Entry 1TW6 (X-ray diffraction, 1.71 A resolution); this record covers chains A and C.

Chain A:
Name: Baculoviral IAP repeat-containing protein 7
Source organism: Homo sapiens
Notes: fragment: ML-IAP residues 63-172; engineered mutation(s): S150G, R160G, D161E, F162Y, V163I, H164N, S165N, V166I, Q167H, E168L, Q172L
UniProtKB: Q96CA5 (BIRC7_HUMAN); aligned to UniProt positions 63-171 over residues 63-171
Sequence (133 residues; each row starts with the number of its first residue):
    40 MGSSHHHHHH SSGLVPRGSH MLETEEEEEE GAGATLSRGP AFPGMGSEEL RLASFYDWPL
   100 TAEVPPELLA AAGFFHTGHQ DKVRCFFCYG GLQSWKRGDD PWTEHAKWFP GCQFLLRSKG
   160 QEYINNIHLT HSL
Unresolved in the structure: 40-77, 168-172
Differences from the reference sequence: initiating methionine (40); expression tag (41-62)
Bound ions: Zn2+: Cys-124, Cys-127, His-144, Cys-151
From the paper describing this entry:
  - conformationally variable residues (loop rearrangement): Thr-100 to Ala-101

Chain C:
Name: Diablo homolog, mitochondrial
Source organism: Homo sapiens
Notes: fragment: Smac residues 1-9
UniProtKB: Q9NR28 (DBLOH_HUMAN); residues 1-9 here correspond to UniProt positions 56-64 (UniProt number = residue number + 55)
Sequence (9 residues; each row starts with the number of its first residue):
     1 AVPIAQKSE
Unresolved in the structure: 5-9
Curated features (UniProtKB/Swiss-Prot):
  - motif: Ala-1 to Ala-5 (IAP-binding)

Chain A / chain C interface:
Pairs across the interface (16):
  Lys-121(A) with Ile-4(C)
  Val-122(A) with Ile-4(C)
  Gly-130(A) with Pro-3(C); Ile-4(C), hydrogen bond (backbone-backbone)
  Leu-131(A) with Val-2(C); Pro-3(C); Ile-4(C)
  Gln-132(A) with Ala-1(C); Val-2(C), hydrogen bond (backbone-backbone); Ile-4(C)
  Ser-133(A) with Ala-1(C)
  Trp-134(A) with Ala-1(C), hydrophobic
  Asp-138(A) with Ala-1(C), hydrogen bond (side chain-backbone)
  Glu-143(A) with Ala-1(C), hydrogen bond (side chain-backbone)
  Trp-147(A) with Ala-1(C), hydrogen bond (side chain-backbone); Pro-3(C), hydrophobic
Other interface residues (no listed pair), chain A (11 interface residues in all): Arg-123

Overview:
11 residues of chain A face 4 of chain C across their interface, with 5 hydrogen bonds. Polar pairs include
Asp-138(A)/Ala-1(C), Glu-143(A)/Ala-1(C) and Trp-147(A)/Ala-1(C). Cys-124(A), Cys-127(A), His-144(A) and
Cys-151(A) coordinate Zn2+. From the paper: conformational variability at Thr-100(A).
Here chain A is Baculoviral IAP repeat-containing protein 7 and chain C is Diablo homolog, mitochondrial, both
from Homo sapiens. Entry 1TW6 (Structure of an ML-IAP/XIAP chimera bound to a 9mer peptide derived from Smac)
was determined by X-ray diffraction.
